8SIY - chains I and K of the 12 polymer chains in the assembly; structure by electron microscopy, 2.90 A resolution.

# Chain I
Protein: Histone H2A
From: Xenopus laevis
Reference sequence: P06897 (H2A1_XENLA); residues 1-129 here correspond to UniProt positions 2-130 (UniProt number = residue number + 1)
Sequence (129 residues; row label = number of the first residue in the row):
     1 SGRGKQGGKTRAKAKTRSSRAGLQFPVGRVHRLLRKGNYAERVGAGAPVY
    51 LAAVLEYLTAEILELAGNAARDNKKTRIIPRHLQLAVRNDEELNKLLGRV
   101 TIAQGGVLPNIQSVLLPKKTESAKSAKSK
Not modelled in the structure: 1-10, 118-129
Sequence notes: conflict Arg99 (Gly100 in P06897)
UniProt features mapped onto this chain:
  - modified residue: Ser1 (N-acetylserine), Lys5 (N6-(2-hydroxyisobutyryl)lysine), Lys9 (N6-(2-hydroxyisobutyryl)lysine), Lys36 (N6-(2-hydroxyisobutyryl)lysine), Lys74 (N6-(2-hydroxyisobutyryl)lysine), Lys75 (N6-(2-hydroxyisobutyryl)lysine), Lys95 (N6-(2-hydroxyisobutyryl)lysine), Gln104 (N5-methylglutamine), Lys118 (N6-(2-hydroxyisobutyryl)lysine)
  - cross-link (Glycyl lysine isopeptide (Lys-Gly)): Lys13 (interchain with G-Cter in ubiquitin), Lys15 (interchain with G-Cter in ubiquitin), Lys119 (interchain with G-Cter in ubiquitin)

# Chain K
Molecule: Widom 601 DNA
From: synthetic construct
Sequence (153 nucleotides; each row starts with the number of its first residue; numbers below 1 keep their minus sign (DA-76 is residue -76)):
   -76 ATCCTGGAGAATCCCGGTGCCGAGGCCGCTCAATTGGTCGTAGACAGCTC
   -26 TAGCACCGCTTAAACGCACGTACGCGCTGTCCCCCGCGTTTTAACCGCCA
    24 AGGGGATTACTCCCTAGTCTCCAGGCACGTGTCAGATATATACATCCTGT
    74 GAT
Not modelled in the structure: -76, 72-76

# Interface between chain I and chain K
Contacting residue pairs (15; chain I residue first):
  Arg11(I) - DT43(K)  hydrogen bond to the base
  Arg11(I) - DC44(K)  sugar contact
  Arg29(I) - DG48(K)  phosphate contact
  Arg29(I) - DC49(K)  salt bridge to the phosphate
  Arg42(I) - DT38(K)  hydrogen bond to the sugar
  Arg42(I) - DA39(K)  phosphate contact
  Val43(I) - DT38(K)  sugar contact
  Val43(I) - DA39(K)  hydrogen bond to the phosphate
  Gly44(I) - DT38(K)  phosphate contact
  Ala45(I) - DT38(K)  phosphate contact
  Lys75(I) - DG58(K)  phosphate contact
  Thr76(I) - DA57(K)  sugar contact
  Thr76(I) - DG58(K)  hydrogen bond to the phosphate
  Arg77(I) - DA57(K)  sugar contact
  Arg77(I) - DG58(K)  hydrogen bond to the phosphate
Also at the interface, not in a pair above, chain I (12 interface residues in all): His31, Glu41, Lys74
Also at the interface, not in a pair above, chain K (9 interface residues in all): DA59

# Overview
12 residues of chain I face 9 of chain K across their interface, with 5 hydrogen bonds and 1 salt bridge.
Polar pairs include Arg11(I)-DT43(K), Arg42(I)-DT38(K) and Val43(I)-DA39(K).
Here chain I is Histone H2A (Xenopus laevis) and chain K is Widom 601 DNA (synthetic construct). Entry 8SIY
(Origin Recognition Complex Associated (ORCA) protein bound to H4K20me3-nucleosome) was determined by electron
microscopy (same publication as 8SIU).
